PDB entry 1BP5 | X-ray diffraction, 2.20 A resolution | chain A

Chain A:
Molecule: Protein (serum transferrin)
From: Homo sapiens
Notes: fragment: n-terminal lobe
UniProtKB: P02787 (TRFE_HUMAN); residues 1-337 here correspond to UniProt positions 20-356 (UniProt number = residue number + 19)
Chain sequence (337 residues; each row starts with the number of its first residue):
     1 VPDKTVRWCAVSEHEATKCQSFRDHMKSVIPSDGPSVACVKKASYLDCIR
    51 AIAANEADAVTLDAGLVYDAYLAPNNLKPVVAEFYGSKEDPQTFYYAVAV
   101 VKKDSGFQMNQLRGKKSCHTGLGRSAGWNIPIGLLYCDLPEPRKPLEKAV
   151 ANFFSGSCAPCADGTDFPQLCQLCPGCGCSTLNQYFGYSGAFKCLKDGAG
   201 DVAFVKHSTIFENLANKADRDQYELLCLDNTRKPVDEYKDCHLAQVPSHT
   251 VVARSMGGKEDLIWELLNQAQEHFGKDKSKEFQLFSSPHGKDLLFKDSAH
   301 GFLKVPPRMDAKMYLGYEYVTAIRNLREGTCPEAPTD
Disordered / not traced: 1-3, 332-337
Cystine bridges: C9-C48, C19-C39, C118-C194, C137-C331, C158-C174, C161-C179, C171-C177, C227-C241
UniProt features mapped onto this chain:
  - binding site (Fe(3+)): D63, Y95, Y188, H249
  - binding site (hydrogencarbonate): T120, R124, A126, G127
  - modified residue: R23 (Dimethylated arginine)
  - glycosylation: S32 (O-linked (GalNAc...) serine)

Summary:
UniProt lists 4 Fe3+-binding residues and 4 hydrogencarbonate-binding residues.
Chain A is Protein (serum transferrin) (Homo sapiens); the structure, Human serum transferrin, recombinant
N-terminal lobe, apo form, was determined by X-ray diffraction, deposited together with 1BTJ.
